Entry 5X22 (X-ray diffraction, 3.35 A resolution); this record covers chains D and F of the 9 polymer chains in the assembly.

Chain D:
Name: DNA-directed RNA polymerase subunit beta'
Source organism: Thermus thermophilus (strain HB8 / ATCC 27634 / DSM 579)
Notes: EC 2.7.7.6
Reference sequence: Q8RQE8 (RPOC_THET8); numbering as in UniProt (aligned over 1-1524)
Chain sequence (1524 residues; each row starts with the number of its first residue):
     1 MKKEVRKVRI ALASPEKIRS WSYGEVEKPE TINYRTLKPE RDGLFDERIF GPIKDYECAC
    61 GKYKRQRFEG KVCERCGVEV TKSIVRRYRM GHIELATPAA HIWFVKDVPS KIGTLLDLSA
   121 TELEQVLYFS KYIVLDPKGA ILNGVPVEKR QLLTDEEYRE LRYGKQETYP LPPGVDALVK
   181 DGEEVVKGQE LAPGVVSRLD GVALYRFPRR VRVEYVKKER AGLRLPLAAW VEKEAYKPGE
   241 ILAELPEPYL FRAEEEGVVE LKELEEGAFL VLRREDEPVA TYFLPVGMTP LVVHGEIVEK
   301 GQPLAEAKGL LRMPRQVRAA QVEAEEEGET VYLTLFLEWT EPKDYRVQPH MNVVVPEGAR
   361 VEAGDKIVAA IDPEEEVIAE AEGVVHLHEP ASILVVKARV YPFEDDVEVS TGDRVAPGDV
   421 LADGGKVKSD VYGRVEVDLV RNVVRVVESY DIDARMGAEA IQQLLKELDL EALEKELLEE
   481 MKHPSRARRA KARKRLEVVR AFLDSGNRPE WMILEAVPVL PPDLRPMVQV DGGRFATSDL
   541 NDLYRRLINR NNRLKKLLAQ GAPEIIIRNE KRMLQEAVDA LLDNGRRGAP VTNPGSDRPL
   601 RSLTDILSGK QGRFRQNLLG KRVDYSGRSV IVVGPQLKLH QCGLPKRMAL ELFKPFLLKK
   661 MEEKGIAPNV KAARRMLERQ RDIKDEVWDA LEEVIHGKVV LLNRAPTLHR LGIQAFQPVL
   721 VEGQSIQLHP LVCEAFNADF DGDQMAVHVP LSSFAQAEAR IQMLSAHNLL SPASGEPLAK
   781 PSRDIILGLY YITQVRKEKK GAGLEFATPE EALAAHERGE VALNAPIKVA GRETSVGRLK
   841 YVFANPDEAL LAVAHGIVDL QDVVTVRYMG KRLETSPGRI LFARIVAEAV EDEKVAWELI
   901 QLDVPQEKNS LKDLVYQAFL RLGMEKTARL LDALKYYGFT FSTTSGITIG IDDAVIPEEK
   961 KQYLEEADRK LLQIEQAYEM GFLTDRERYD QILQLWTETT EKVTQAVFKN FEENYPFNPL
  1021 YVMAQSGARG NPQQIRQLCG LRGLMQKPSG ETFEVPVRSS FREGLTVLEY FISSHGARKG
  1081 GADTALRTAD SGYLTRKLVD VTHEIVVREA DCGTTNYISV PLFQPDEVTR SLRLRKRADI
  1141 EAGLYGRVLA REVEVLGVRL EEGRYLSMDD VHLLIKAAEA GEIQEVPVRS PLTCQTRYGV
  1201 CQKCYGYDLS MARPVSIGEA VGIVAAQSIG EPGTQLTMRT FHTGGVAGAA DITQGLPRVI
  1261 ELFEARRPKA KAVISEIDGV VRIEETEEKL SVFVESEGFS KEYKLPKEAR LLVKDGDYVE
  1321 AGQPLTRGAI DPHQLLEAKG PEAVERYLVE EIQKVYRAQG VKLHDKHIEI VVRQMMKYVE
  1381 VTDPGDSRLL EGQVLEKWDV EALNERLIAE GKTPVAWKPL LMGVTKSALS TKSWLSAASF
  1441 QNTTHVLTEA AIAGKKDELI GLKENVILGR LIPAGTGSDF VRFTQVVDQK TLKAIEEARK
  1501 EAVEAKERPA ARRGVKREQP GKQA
Not modelled in the structure: 1-2, 955-1016, 1503-1524

Chain F:
Name: RNA polymerase sigma factor SigA
Source organism: Thermus thermophilus (strain HB27 / ATCC BAA-163 / DSM 7039)
Reference sequence: Q72L95 (SIGA_THET2); residue numbers follow UniProt; this construct covers 1-423
Chain sequence (443 residues; row label = number of the first residue in the row; numbers below 1 keep their minus sign (Met-19 is residue -19)):
   -19 MGSSHHHHHH SSGLVPRGSH MKKSKRKNAQ AQEAQETEVL VQEEAEELPE FPEGEPDPDL
    41 EDPDLALEDD LLDLPEEGEG LDLEEEEEDL PIPKISTSDP VRQYLHEIGQ VPLLTLEEEV
   101 ELARKVEEGM EAIKKLSEIT GLDPDLIREV VRAKILGSAR VRHIPGLKET LDPKTVEEID
   161 QKLKSLPKEH KRYLHIAREG EAARQHLIEA NLRLVVSIAK KYTGRGLSFL DLIQEGNQGL
   221 IRAVEKFEYK RRFKFSTYAT WWIRQAINRA IADQARTIRI PVHMVETINK LSRTARQLQQ
   281 ELGREPTYEE IAEAMGPGWD AKRVEETLKI AQEPVSLETP IGDEKDSFYG DFIPDEHLPS
   341 PVDAATQSLL SEELEKALSK LSEREAMVLK LRKGLIDGRE HTLEEVGAFF GVTRERIRQI
   401 ENKALRKLKY HESRTRKLRD FLD
Not modelled in the structure: -19 to 77, 380-398
Differences from the reference sequence: initiating methionine (-19); expression tag (-18 to 0)
Swiss-Prot annotation at these positions:
  - DNA-binding region: Leu383 to Asn402 (H-T-H motif)
  - region: Ser78 to Ile113 (Sigma-70 factor domain-1)
  - motif: Asp211 to Gln214 (Interaction with polymerase core subunit RpoC)

Chain D / chain F interface:
Contacting residue pairs - 131 pairs, chain D then chain F:
  Glu30(D) - Arg259(F)  salt bridge
  Thr31(D) - Thr257(F)  hydrogen bond (side chain-backbone)
  Thr31(D) - Ile258(F)
  Ile32(D) - Ile258(F)
  Tyr34(D) - Arg259(F)
  Tyr34(D) - Pro261(F)
  Tyr34(D) - Met264(F)
  Tyr34(D) - Ile310(F)  hydrophobic
  Ile53(D) - His337(F)  hydrogen bond (backbone-side chain)
  Arg65(D) - Gly378(F)  hydrogen bond (side chain-backbone)
  Arg65(D) - Arg379(F)
  Arg67(D) - Asp377(F)
  Ser83(D) - His337(F)  hydrogen bond
  Tyr128(D) - Gln83(F)
  Phe129(D) - Gln83(F)  hydrogen bond (backbone-side chain)
  Phe129(D) - Glu87(F)
  Ser130(D) - Gln83(F)
  Glu156(D) - Gln90(F)
  Arg159(D) - Gln90(F)
  Arg206(D) - Glu101(F)  salt bridge
  Phe207(D) - Glu97(F)
  Phe207(D) - Glu98(F)
  Phe207(D) - Glu101(F)
  Pro349(D) - Glu97(F)
  His350(D) - Arg232(F)
  Asn352(D) - Arg104(F)
  Ile371(D) - Tyr229(F)  hydrophobic
  Ile371(D) - Lys230(F)
  Ile371(D) - Arg232(F)
  Asp372(D) - Arg232(F)  salt bridge
  Glu375(D) - Arg232(F)  salt bridge
  Asp405(D) - Lys168(F)  hydrogen bond (backbone-side chain)
  Val407(D) - Lys171(F)  hydrogen bond (backbone-side chain)
  Val407(D) - His175(F)
  Glu408(D) - Lys164(F)
  Glu408(D) - Lys171(F)  salt bridge
  Val409(D) - Lys164(F)
  Val409(D) - His175(F)  hydrogen bond (backbone-side chain)
  Ser410(D) - Lys164(F)
  Ser410(D) - Leu174(F)
  Ser410(D) - His175(F)
  Ser410(D) - Arg178(F)
  Thr411(D) - Ile135(F)
  Thr411(D) - Arg178(F)  hydrogen bond (backbone-side chain)
  Gly412(D) - Lys134(F)
  Asp413(D) - Lys164(F)  salt bridge
  Asp413(D) - Arg178(F)  salt bridge
  Arg434(D) - Ile135(F)  hydrogen bond (side chain-backbone)
  Val437(D) - His175(F)
  Leu439(D) - Arg172(F)
  Leu439(D) - Ile176(F)  hydrophobic
  Pro526(D) - Leu317(F)
  Val530(D) - Tyr329(F)
  Val530(D) - Ile333(F)  hydrophobic
  Gly533(D) - Lys309(F)
  Arg534(D) - Gln312(F)  hydrogen bond
  Arg534(D) - Glu313(F)  hydrogen bond (side chain-backbone)
  Phe535(D) - Pro314(F)
  Phe535(D) - Val315(F)  hydrogen bond (backbone-backbone)
  Ala536(D) - Val315(F)
  Ala536(D) - Leu317(F)  hydrophobic
  Thr537(D) - Pro314(F)
  Thr537(D) - Val315(F)  hydrogen bond (backbone-backbone)
  Thr537(D) - Ser316(F)
  Thr537(D) - Leu317(F)  hydrogen bond (backbone-backbone)
  Ser538(D) - Leu317(F)
  Ser538(D) - Glu318(F)
  Asp539(D) - Ser316(F)  hydrogen bond
  Asp539(D) - Glu318(F)  hydrogen bond (backbone-side chain)
  Asp542(D) - Thr257(F)  hydrogen bond
  Arg545(D) - Gln254(F)  hydrogen bond (side chain-backbone)
  Arg545(D) - Thr257(F)
  Asn549(D) - Gln254(F)
  Arg550(D) - Asp211(F)  salt bridge
  Arg553(D) - Asp211(F)  salt bridge
  Arg553(D) - Gln214(F)
  Arg553(D) - Glu215(F)  salt bridge
  Arg553(D) - Gln218(F)
  Lys555(D) - Arg142(F)  hydrogen bond (backbone-side chain)
  Lys556(D) - Gln218(F)
  Leu557(D) - Gln214(F)
  Leu557(D) - Gln218(F)
  Leu558(D) - Arg142(F)
  Ala559(D) - Arg142(F)
  Ala559(D) - Ile144(F)
  Ala559(D) - Pro145(F)
  Gln560(D) - Arg132(F)  hydrogen bond (backbone-side chain)
  Gln560(D) - Arg184(F)  hydrogen bond (backbone-side chain)
  Gln560(D) - Arg222(F)  hydrogen bond
  Gly561(D) - Arg132(F)
  Gly561(D) - Arg184(F)
  Gly561(D) - Gln185(F)  hydrogen bond (backbone-side chain)
  Ala562(D) - Arg140(F)  hydrogen bond (backbone-side chain)
  Pro563(D) - Gln185(F)
  Pro563(D) - Ile188(F)  hydrophobic
  Pro563(D) - Glu189(F)
  Glu564(D) - Glu189(F)
  Ile565(D) - Glu87(F)
  Ile565(D) - Ile88(F)  hydrophobic
  Ile566(D) - Leu192(F)  hydrophobic
  Ile566(D) - Gln214(F)
  Ile566(D) - Asn217(F)
  Arg568(D) - Glu87(F)  salt bridge
  Asn569(D) - Tyr84(F)
  Asn569(D) - Leu210(F)
  Asn569(D) - Gln214(F)  hydrogen bond
  Glu570(D) - Gln214(F)  hydrogen bond
  Arg572(D) - Gln83(F)  hydrogen bond
  Arg572(D) - Glu87(F)  salt bridge
  Met573(D) - Leu210(F)  hydrophobic
  Met573(D) - Asp211(F)
  Met573(D) - Gln214(F)
  Glu576(D) - Pro80(F)
  Pro594(D) - Gly206(F)
  Arg598(D) - Ser316(F)  hydrogen bond
  Arg598(D) - Glu318(F)
  Arg598(D) - Pro320(F)
  Arg601(D) - Glu318(F)
  Arg601(D) - Phe328(F)
  Gln611(D) - Lys325(F)
  Gln611(D) - Asp326(F)
  Pro668(D) - Lys417(F)
  Asn669(D) - Lys417(F)
  Asn669(D) - Asp420(F)
  Val670(D) - Leu349(F)  hydrophobic
  Lys671(D) - Thr346(F)
  Lys671(D) - Asp420(F)
  Lys671(D) - Phe421(F)
  Ala672(D) - Asp420(F)
  Arg674(D) - Val342(F)
  Arg675(D) - Asp420(F)  salt bridge
Other interface residues (no listed pair), chain D (87 interface residues in all): Lys54, Asp55, Ile84, Arg162, Tyr163, Arg209, Ala391, Glu404, Asp406, Met527, Ile567, Arg587
Other interface residues (no listed pair), chain F (88 interface residues in all): Ser78, Val91, Leu96, Val100, Glu129, Leu136, Gly137, Ser138, Glu179, Ser208, Ile221, Arg256, Ile260, Leu338, Glu353, Asp423

Overview:
87 residues of chain D and 88 residues of chain F are in contact; the contacts include 29 hydrogen bonds and
13 salt bridges. Polar pairs include Glu30(D)-Arg259(F), Arg206(D)-Glu101(F) and Asp372(D)-Arg232(F).
Chain D is DNA-directed RNA polymerase subunit beta' (Thermus thermophilus (strain HB8 / ATCC 27634 / DSM
579)) and chain F is RNA polymerase sigma factor SigA (Thermus thermophilus (strain HB27 / ATCC BAA-163 / DSM
7039)); the structure, Crystal structure of Thermus thermophilus transcription initiation complex with GpA and
CMPcPP, was determined by X-ray diffraction, deposited together with 5X21.
